Entry 8VEF (electron microscopy, 3.04 A resolution); this record covers chains C and E of the 9 polymer chains in the assembly.

Chain C (and E):
Molecule: Hemagglutinin
Organism: Influenza A virus
Notes: chain E of this document is another copy of the same molecule, construct and numbering; everything in this record applies to it too
Chain sequence (570 residues; numbered -6 to 1227; 664 numbers in that range are skipped by the numbering (no residue carries them; nothing is unmodelled there); the number before each row is that of its first residue; numbers below 1 keep their minus sign (Met-6 is residue -6)):
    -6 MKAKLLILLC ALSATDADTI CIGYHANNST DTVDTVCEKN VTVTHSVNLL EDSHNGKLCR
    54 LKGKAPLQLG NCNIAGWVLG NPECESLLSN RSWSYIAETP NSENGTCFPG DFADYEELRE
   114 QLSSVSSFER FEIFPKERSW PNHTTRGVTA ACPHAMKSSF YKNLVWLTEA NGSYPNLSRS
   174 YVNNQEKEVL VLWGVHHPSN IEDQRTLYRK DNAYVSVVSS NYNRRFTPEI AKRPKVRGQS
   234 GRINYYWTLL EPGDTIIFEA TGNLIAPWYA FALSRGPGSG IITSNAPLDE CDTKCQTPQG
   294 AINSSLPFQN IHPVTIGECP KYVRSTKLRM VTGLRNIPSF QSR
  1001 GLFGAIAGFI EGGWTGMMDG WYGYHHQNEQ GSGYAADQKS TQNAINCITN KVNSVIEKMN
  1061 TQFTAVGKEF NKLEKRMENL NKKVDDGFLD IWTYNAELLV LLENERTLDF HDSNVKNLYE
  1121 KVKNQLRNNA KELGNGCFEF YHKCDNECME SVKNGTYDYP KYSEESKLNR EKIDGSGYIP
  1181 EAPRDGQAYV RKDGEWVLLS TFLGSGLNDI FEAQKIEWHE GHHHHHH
Unresolved in the structure: -6 to 10, 333-336, 1001-1005, 1061-1064, 1174-1227
Cystine bridges: Cys14-Cys1137, Cys52-Cys284, Cys65-Cys77, Cys100-Cys145, Cys288-Cys312, Cys1144-Cys1148
Covalent attachments: N-acetylglucosamine (NAG) linked to Asn21, Asn33, Asn83, Asn97, Asn1154; glycan linked to Asn169

Chain C / chain E interface:
Disulfides between the chains: Cys30(C)-Cys1047(E)
Residue-residue contacts (51):
  Val29(C) - Asn1050(E)
  Val29(C) - Lys1051(E)
  Val29(C) - Arg1106(E)
  Cys30(C) - Cys1047(E)  disulfide
  Cys30(C) - Asn1050(E)  hydrogen bond (backbone-side chain)
  Lys32(C) - Ser1054(E)  hydrogen bond
  Ala224(C) - Glu252(E)
  Lys225(C) - Ile250(E)
  Lys225(C) - Glu252(E)
  Arg226(C) - Val211(E)
  Pro227(C) - Val211(E)
  Pro227(C) - Ile250(E)
  Lys1072(C) - Gln114(E)
  Lys1072(C) - Asn214(E)  hydrogen bond (side chain-backbone)
  Leu1073(C) - Asp107(E)
  Leu1073(C) - Glu110(E)
  Glu1074(C) - Glu110(E)
  Lys1075(C) - Glu110(E)  hydrogen bond (backbone-side chain)
  Lys1075(C) - Glu113(E)
  Lys1075(C) - Gln114(E)
  Arg1076(C) - Glu109(E)
  Arg1076(C) - Glu110(E)  salt bridge
  Arg1076(C) - Glu113(E)
  Arg1076(C) - Lys1068(E)
  Arg1076(C) - Glu1069(E)  hydrogen bond (side chain-backbone)
  Arg1076(C) - Phe1070(E)
  Arg1076(C) - Glu1074(E)  salt bridge
  Met1077(C) - Met1077(E)  hydrophobic
  Asn1079(C) - Glu113(E)  hydrogen bond
  Asn1079(C) - Lys1068(E)
  Leu1080(C) - Met1077(E)  hydrophobic
  Leu1080(C) - Asn1081(E)
  Lys1083(C) - Asn1081(E)  hydrogen bond
  Lys1083(C) - Asp1085(E)  salt bridge
  Val1084(C) - Val1084(E)  hydrophobic
  Gly1087(C) - Phe1088(E)
  Phe1088(C) - Phe1088(E)  hydrophobic
  Ile1091(C) - Phe1088(E)  hydrophobic
  Ile1091(C) - Ile1091(E)  hydrophobic
  Ile1091(C) - Trp1092(E)  hydrophobic
  Tyr1094(C) - Met1059(E)  hydrogen bond
  Tyr1094(C) - Asn1095(E)
  Tyr1094(C) - Leu1099(E)
  Glu1097(C) - Lys1058(E)  salt bridge
  Leu1098(C) - Leu1099(E)  hydrophobic
  Leu1101(C) - Lys1058(E)
  Glu1105(C) - Arg1106(E)
  Glu1132(C) - Arg1127(E)
  Leu1133(C) - Arg1127(E)
  Gly1134(C) - Asn1124(E)
  Gly1134(C) - Arg1127(E)
Other interface residues (no listed pair), chain C (33 interface residues in all): Glu222, Val229, Asp1090, Asn1095, Leu1102
Other interface residues (no listed pair), chain E (39 interface residues in all): Ser209, Ser213, Asn216, Arg218, Trp240, Thr248, Leu1080, Leu1102

In short:
Chain C and chain E form an interface of 33 and 39 residues respectively; the contacts include 1 disulfide
bond, 8 hydrogen bonds and 4 salt bridges. Polar contacts include Arg1076(C)-Glu110(E), Arg1076(C)-Glu1074(E)
and Lys1083(C)-Asp1085(E). Covalently linked N-acetylglucosamine: at Asn21(C), Asn33(C), Asn83(C), Asn97(C)
and Asn1154(C).
Both chains are Hemagglutinin (Influenza A virus). Entry 8VEF (Cryo-EM structure of antibody T5-1E08 UCA
(unmutated common ancestor) in complex with stabilized H1N1 Influenza Hemagglutinin ...) was determined by
electron microscopy together with 8VEB, 8VED, 8VEE and 8T1G from the same study.
